Entry 3GLI (X-ray diffraction, 3.50 A resolution); this record covers chains A and B of the 8 polymer chains in the assembly.

Chain A:
Protein: DNA polymerase III subunit delta
From: Escherichia coli
Notes: EC 2.7.7.7
Reference sequence: P28630 (HOLA_ECOLI); residue numbers follow UniProt; this construct covers 1-343
Amino-acid sequence (343 residues; row label = number of the first residue in the row):
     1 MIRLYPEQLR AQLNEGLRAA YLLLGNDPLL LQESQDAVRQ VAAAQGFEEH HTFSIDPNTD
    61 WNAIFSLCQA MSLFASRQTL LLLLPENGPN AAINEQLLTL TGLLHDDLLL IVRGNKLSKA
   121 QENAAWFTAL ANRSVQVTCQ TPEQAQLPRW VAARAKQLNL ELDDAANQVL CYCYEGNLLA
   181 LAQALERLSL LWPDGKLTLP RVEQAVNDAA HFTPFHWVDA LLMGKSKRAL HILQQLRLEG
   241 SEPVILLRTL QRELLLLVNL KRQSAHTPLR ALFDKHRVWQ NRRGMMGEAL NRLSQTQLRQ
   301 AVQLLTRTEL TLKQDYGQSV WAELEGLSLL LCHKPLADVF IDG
Disordered / not traced: 334-343
Reported in the primary citation:
  - mutagenesis - R248A (1.3 = 0.3 uM), R252A (Kp = 0.76 + 0.16 uM), K313A (6.1 + 3.0 uM): decreased binding to the 15-nt DNA strand
  - mutagenesis - R299A, R307A: unchanged binding to the 15-nt DNA strand

Chain B:
Protein: DNA polymerase III subunit tau
From: Escherichia coli
Notes: EC 2.7.7.7
Reference sequence: P06710 (DPO3X_ECOLI); residues 1-373 here = UniProt positions 1-373
Amino-acid sequence (395 residues; row label = number of the first residue in the row; numbers below 1 keep their minus sign (Met-21 is residue -21)):
   -21 MGSSHHHHHH SSGLEVLFQG PHMSYQVLAR KWRPQTFADV VGQEHVLTAL ANGLSLGRIH
    39 HAYLFSGTRG VGKTSIARLL AKGLNCETGI TATPCGVCDN CREIEQGRFV DLIEIDAASR
    99 TKVEDTRDLL DNVQYAPARG RFKVYLIDEV HMLSRHSFNA LLKTLEEPPE HVKFLLATTD
   159 PQKLPVTILS RCLQFHLKAL DVEQIRHQLE HILNEEHIAH EPRALQLLAR AAEGSLRDAL
   219 SLTDQAIASG DGQVSTQAVS AMLGTLDDDQ ALSLVEAMVE ANGERVMALI NEAAARGIEW
   279 EALLVEMLGL LHRIAMVQLS PAALGNDMAA IELRMRELAR TIPPTDIQLY YQTLLIGRKE
   339 LPYAPDRRMG VEMTLLRALA FHPRMPLPEP EVPRQ
Disordered / not traced: -21 to 4, 364-373
Differences from the reference sequence: expression tag (-21 to 0)
Metal / ion sites: Mg2+: Thr52, Asp126, Glu127 (together with ADP); Zn2+: Cys64, Cys73, Cys76, Cys79
Residues lining bound ligands: ADP / beryllium trifluoride: Ala7, Arg8, Trp10, Arg11, Pro12, Asp17, Val18, Val19, Gln21, Arg47, Gly48, Val49, Gly50, Lys51, Thr52, Ser53, Glu127, Thr157, Gln186, Leu214, Arg215, Leu218
Swiss-Prot annotation at these positions:
  - binding site (ATP): Gly45 to Thr52
  - binding site (Zn(2+)): Cys64, Cys73, Cys76, Cys79
  - mutagenesis: Gly118 (G118D: In dnaX2016(Ts); present in both isoforms, unable to grow at 42 degrees Celsius)
Reported in the primary citation:
  - mutagenesis - T157A: abolished catalytic activity on ATP (citing earlier work)

How chain A and chain B interact:
Contacting residue pairs - 40 pairs, chain A then chain B:
  Pro28(A) with Val164(B), hydrophobic
  Gln32(A) with Thr165(B); Ser168(B)
  Asp36(A) with Arg169(B), salt bridge
  Leu179(A) with Leu167(B); Ser168(B)
  Gln183(A) with Leu167(B), hydrogen bond (side chain-backbone); Cys170(B), hydrogen bond (side chain-backbone); Leu171(B); Gln172(B), hydrogen bond (side chain-backbone)
  Arg187(A) with Ala27(B); Gln172(B); Phe173(B)
  Ser189(A) with Arg36(B), hydrogen bond
  Leu190(A) with Ala27(B); Asn30(B), hydrogen bond (backbone-side chain); Arg36(B); His38(B)
  Leu191(A) with His23(B); Thr26(B); Ala27(B); Asn30(B)
  Pro193(A) with Leu34(B), hydrophobic
  Gln204(A) with Lys176(B)
  Ala205(A) with His23(B)
  Val206(A) with Lys176(B), hydrogen bond (backbone-side chain)
  Asn207(A) with His174(B)
  Lys227(A) with Ala300(B)
  Leu230(A) with Ser298(B); Ala300(B); Ala301(B), hydrophobic
  Gln234(A) with Asn304(B), hydrogen bond (side chain-backbone)
  Arg237(A) with Asp305(B), salt bridge
  Gln318(A) with Val283(B); Arg336(B)
  Ala322(A) with His290(B), hydrogen bond (backbone-side chain)
  Glu325(A) with Arg291(B), salt bridge; Met294(B)
  Leu329(A) with Met294(B), hydrophobic; Leu297(B), hydrophobic
Interface residues without a listed pair, chain A (26 interface residues in all): Glu186, Asp208, Glu239, Gly326
Interface residues without a listed pair, chain B (33 interface residues in all): Glu22, Gly31, Gln160, Gly303

Overview:
The interface between chain A and chain B involves 26 residues on one side and 33 on the other; the contacts
include 8 hydrogen bonds and 3 salt bridges. Polar pairs include Asp36(A)-Arg169(B), Arg237(A)-Asp305(B) and
Glu325(A)-Arg291(B). The paper reports that R248A, R252A and K313A of chain A reduce binding to the 15-nt DNA
strand; T157A of chain B abolishes catalytic activity on ATP; 6 substitutions were tested in all.
Chain A is DNA polymerase III subunit delta and chain B is DNA polymerase III subunit tau, both from
Escherichia coli; the structure, Crystal Structure of the E. coli clamp loader bound to Primer-Template DNA
and Psi Peptide, was determined by X-ray diffraction, deposited together with 3GLF, 3GLG and 3GLH.
